PDB entry 1LRW | X-ray diffraction, 2.50 A resolution | chains A and B of the 4 polymer chains in the assembly

== Chain A ==
Protein: methanol dehydrogenase subunit 1
Organism: Paracoccus denitrificans
Notes: EC 1.1.99.8
UniProtKB: P12293 (DHM1_PARDE); aligned to UniProt positions 33-632 over residues 1-600 (the alignment contains insertions or deletions, so no single offset holds)
Sequence (600 residues; each row starts with the number of its first residue):
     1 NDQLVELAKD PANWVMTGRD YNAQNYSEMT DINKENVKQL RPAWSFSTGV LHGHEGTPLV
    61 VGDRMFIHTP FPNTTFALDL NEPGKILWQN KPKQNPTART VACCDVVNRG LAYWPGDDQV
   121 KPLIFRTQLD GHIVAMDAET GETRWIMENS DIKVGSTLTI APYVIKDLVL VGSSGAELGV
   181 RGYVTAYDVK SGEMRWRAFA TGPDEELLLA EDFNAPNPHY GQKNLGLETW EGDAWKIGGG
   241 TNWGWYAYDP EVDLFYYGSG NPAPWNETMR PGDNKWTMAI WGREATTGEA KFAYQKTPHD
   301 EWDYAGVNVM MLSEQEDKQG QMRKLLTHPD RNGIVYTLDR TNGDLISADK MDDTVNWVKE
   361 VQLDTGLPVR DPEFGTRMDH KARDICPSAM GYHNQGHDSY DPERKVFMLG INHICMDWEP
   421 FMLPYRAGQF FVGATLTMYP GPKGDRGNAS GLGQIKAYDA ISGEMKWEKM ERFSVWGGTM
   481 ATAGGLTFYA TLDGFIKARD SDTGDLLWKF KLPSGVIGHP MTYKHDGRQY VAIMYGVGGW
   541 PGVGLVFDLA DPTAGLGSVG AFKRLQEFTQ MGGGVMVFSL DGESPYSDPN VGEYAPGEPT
Curated features (UniProtKB/Swiss-Prot):
  - active site: Asp303 (Proton acceptor)
  - binding site (Ca(2+)): Glu177, Asn261
Cystine bridges: Cys103-Cys104, Cys386-Cys415
Bound ions: Ca2+: Glu177, Asn261, Asp303 (together with pyrroloquinoline quinone)
Residues lining bound ligands: pyrroloquinoline quinone (PQQ): Glu55, Cys103, Cys104, Val107, Arg109, Thr159, Ser173, Ser174, Gly175, Ala176, Glu177, Thr241, Trp243, Asn261, Asp303, Arg331, Asn394, Gln395, Trp476, Gly539, Trp540, Pro541

== Chain B ==
Protein: methanol dehydrogenase subunit 2
Organism: Paracoccus denitrificans
Notes: EC 1.1.99.8
UniProtKB: P29898 (DHM2_PARDE); residues 1-83 here correspond to UniProt positions 21-103 (UniProt number = residue number + 20)
Sequence (83 residues; numbered 1 to 83; the number before each row is that of its first residue):
     1 YDGTNCKAPG NCWEPKPDYP AKVEGSKYDP QHDPAELSKQ GESLAVMDAR NEWRVWNMKK
    61 TGKFEYDVKK IDGYDETKAP PAE
Cystine bridges: Cys6-Cys12

== How chain A and chain B interact ==
Residue-residue contacts (85):
  His132(A) - Tyr66(B)  hydrogen bond
  Arg144(A) - Phe64(B)
  Trp145(A) - Phe64(B)  hydrophobic
  Ile146(A) - Arg54(B)
  Ile146(A) - Phe64(B)
  Ile146(A) - Tyr66(B)  hydrophobic
  Met147(A) - Asn51(B)  hydrogen bond
  Met147(A) - Arg54(B)
  Met147(A) - Phe64(B)  hydrophobic
  Glu148(A) - Met47(B)
  Glu148(A) - Arg50(B)  salt bridge
  Glu148(A) - Asn51(B)
  Glu148(A) - Arg54(B)  salt bridge
  Glu148(A) - Tyr66(B)
  Asn149(A) - Leu44(B)
  Ser150(A) - Met47(B)
  Asp151(A) - Ser43(B)  hydrogen bond
  Asp151(A) - Met47(B)
  Gly179(A) - Gln40(B)  hydrogen bond (backbone-side chain)
  Val180(A) - Gln40(B)
  Arg181(A) - Gln40(B)  hydrogen bond (backbone-side chain)
  Tyr183(A) - Leu44(B)
  Ser191(A) - Met58(B)
  Met194(A) - Asp48(B)
  Arg197(A) - Leu44(B)
  Arg197(A) - Asp48(B)  salt bridge
  Phe199(A) - Leu44(B)  hydrophobic
  Pro218(A) - Pro9(B)
  His219(A) - Gly10(B)
  Tyr220(A) - Gly10(B)
  Gly221(A) - Pro9(B)
  Gly221(A) - Gly10(B)
  Leu225(A) - Pro9(B)
  Glu228(A) - Asn11(B)
  Thr229(A) - Gly10(B)
  Glu231(A) - Ala21(B)
  Glu231(A) - Lys22(B)
  Glu231(A) - Val23(B)  hydrogen bond (side chain-backbone)
  Glu231(A) - Glu24(B)  hydrogen bond (side chain-backbone)
  Asp233(A) - Leu37(B)
  Lys236(A) - Leu37(B)
  Lys236(A) - Gln40(B)  hydrogen bond (backbone-side chain)
  Ile237(A) - His32(B)
  Ile237(A) - Leu37(B)  hydrophobic
  Ile237(A) - Gln40(B)
  Glu267(A) - Lys16(B)  salt bridge
  Thr268(A) - Val23(B)
  Thr268(A) - Tyr28(B)
  Met269(A) - Pro30(B)  hydrophobic
  Pro271(A) - Trp13(B)  hydrophobic
  Pro271(A) - Val23(B)  hydrophobic
  Gly272(A) - Trp13(B)
  Asp273(A) - Gly10(B)
  Asp273(A) - Asn11(B)
  Asp273(A) - Cys12(B)  hydrogen bond (side chain-backbone)
  Asp273(A) - Trp13(B)  hydrogen bond (side chain-backbone)
  Lys275(A) - Gly10(B)  hydrogen bond (side chain-backbone)
  His299(A) - Tyr1(B)
  His299(A) - Trp13(B)
  Glu301(A) - Tyr1(B)
  Glu301(A) - Lys16(B)  salt bridge
  Leu367(A) - Gly3(B)
  Leu367(A) - Cys6(B)  hydrophobic
  Leu367(A) - Cys12(B)  hydrophobic
  Pro368(A) - Asp2(B)
  Val369(A) - Asp2(B)
  Val369(A) - Thr4(B)
  Arg370(A) - Tyr1(B)  hydrogen bond
  Arg370(A) - Asp2(B)  hydrogen bond (backbone-backbone)
  Pro372(A) - Tyr1(B)
  Thr376(A) - Lys16(B)
  Arg377(A) - Lys16(B)
  Arg377(A) - Tyr19(B)  hydrogen bond
  Met378(A) - Tyr19(B)  hydrogen bond (backbone-side chain)
  Met378(A) - Tyr28(B)  hydrophobic
  Asp379(A) - Tyr28(B)  hydrogen bond
  Met422(A) - Tyr28(B)
  Met422(A) - Asp29(B)
  Tyr425(A) - Glu36(B)
  Tyr425(A) - Leu37(B)  hydrophobic
  Tyr425(A) - Gln40(B)  hydrogen bond
  Arg426(A) - Glu36(B)
  Ala427(A) - Glu36(B)  hydrogen bond (backbone-side chain)
  Ala427(A) - Lys39(B)
  Phe431(A) - His32(B)
Also at the interface, not in a pair above, chain A (56 interface residues in all): Val154, Lys190, Glu193, Pro298, Gln362
Also at the interface, not in a pair above, chain B (36 interface residues in all): Lys27, Val55

== In short ==
56 residues of chain A face 36 of chain B across their interface, with 18 hydrogen bonds and 5 salt bridges.
Among the polar pairs are Glu148(A)-Arg50(B), Glu148(A)-Arg54(B) and Arg197(A)-Asp48(B). Ligands of chain A:
pyrroloquinoline quinone.
Here chain A is methanol dehydrogenase subunit 1 and chain B is methanol dehydrogenase subunit 2, both from
Paracoccus denitrificans. Entry 1LRW (Crystal structure of methanol dehydrogenase from P. denitrificans) was
determined by X-ray diffraction.
